PDB entry 8VND | X-ray diffraction, 1.60 A resolution | chains C and A of the 6 polymer chains in the assembly

Chain C:
Molecule: 13-nt DNA strand
Sequence (13 nucleotides; numbered 401 to 413; the number before each row is that of its first residue):
   401 TTGACTCTCTTAA
Metal / ion sites: Mg2+: DA413 (shared with 1 residue of chain B)

Chain A:
Molecule: Intron-encoded endonuclease I-PpoI
From: Physarum polycephalum
Notes: EC 3.1.-.-
UniProtKB: Q94702 (PPO1_PHYPO); residues 2-163 here = UniProt positions 2-163
Amino-acid sequence (162 residues; row label = number of the first residue in the row):
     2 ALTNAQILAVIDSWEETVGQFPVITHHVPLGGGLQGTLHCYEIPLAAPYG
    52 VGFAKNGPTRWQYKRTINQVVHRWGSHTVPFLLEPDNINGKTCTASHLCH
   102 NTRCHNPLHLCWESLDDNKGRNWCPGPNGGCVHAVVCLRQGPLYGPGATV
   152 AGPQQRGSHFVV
Metal / ion sites: Zn2+ site 1: Cys41, Cys100, Cys105, His110; Mg2+: Asn119 (shared with 1 residue of chain D); Zn2+ site 2: Cys125, Cys132, His134, Cys138
Reported in the primary citation:
  - binding site for the 8-nt DNA strand: Arg61
  - catalytic residues: His98
  - mutagenesis - H78A/H98A, H98A: decreased catalytic activity
  - mutagenesis - H78A: unchanged catalytic activity

Chain C / chain A interface:
Contacting residue pairs (21; chain C residue first):
  DT401(C) with Thr67(A), phosphate contact
  DT402(C) with Arg66(A), salt bridge to the phosphate; Thr67(A), phosphate contact; Val72(A), base contact
  DG403(C) with Val52(A), phosphate contact; Gly53(A), hydrogen bond to the phosphate; Lys65(A), hydrogen bond to the base; Arg66(A), salt bridge to the phosphate
  DA404(C) with Ala48(A), phosphate contact; Pro49(A), phosphate contact; Ala55(A), base contact; Lys65(A), base contact
  DC405(C) with Ala48(A), phosphate contact; Lys56(A), base contact
  DT406(C) with Lys56(A), base contact; Asn57(A), base contact
  DC407(C) with Asn57(A), hydrogen bond to the base
  DT411(C) with Leu116(A), base contact; Lys120(A), hydrogen bond to the base
  DA412(C) with Asp117(A), sugar contact; Lys120(A), sugar contact
Other interface residues (no listed pair), chain C (12 interface residues in all): DT408, DT410, DA413
Other interface residues (no listed pair), chain A (17 interface residues in all): Tyr50, Phe54, Arg74

Summary:
12 residues of chain C and 17 residues of chain A are in contact; the contacts include 4 hydrogen bonds and 2
salt bridges. Among the polar pairs are DG403(C)-Lys65(A), DC407(C)-Asn57(A) and DT411(C)-Lys120(A). The paper
reports the catalytic residue His98(A); H78A/H98A and H98A of chain A reduce catalytic activity.
Chain C is a 13-nt DNA strand and chain A is Intron-encoded endonuclease I-PpoI (Physarum polycephalum); the
structure, Homing endonuclease I-PpoI-DNA complex:reaction at pH8.0 (Tris) with 500 uM Mg2+ for 600s, was
determined by X-ray diffraction (same publication as 8VMO, 8VMP, 8VMQ, 8VMR, 8VMS, 8VMT and 35 further
entries).
